PDB entry 8H0Q | electron microscopy, 3.30 A resolution | chains B and E of the 6 polymer chains in the assembly

Chain B:
Molecule: Guanine nucleotide-binding protein G(I)/G(S)/G(T) subunit beta-1
Organism: Homo sapiens
Reference sequence: P62873 (GBB1_HUMAN); residues 7-345 here correspond to UniProt positions 2-340 (UniProt number = residue number - 5)
Chain sequence (343 residues; row label = number of the first residue in the row):
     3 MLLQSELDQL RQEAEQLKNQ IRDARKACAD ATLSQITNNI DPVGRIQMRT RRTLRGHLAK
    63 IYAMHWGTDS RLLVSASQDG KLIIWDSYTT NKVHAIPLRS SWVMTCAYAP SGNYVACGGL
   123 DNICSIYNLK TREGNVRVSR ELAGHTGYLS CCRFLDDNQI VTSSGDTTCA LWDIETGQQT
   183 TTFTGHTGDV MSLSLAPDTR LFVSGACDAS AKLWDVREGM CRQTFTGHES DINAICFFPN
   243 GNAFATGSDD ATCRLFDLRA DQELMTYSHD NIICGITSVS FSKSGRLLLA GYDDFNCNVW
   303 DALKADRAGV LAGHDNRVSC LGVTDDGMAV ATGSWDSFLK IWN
Unresolved in the structure: 3-7
Differences from the reference sequence: expression tag (3-6)
UniProt features mapped onto this chain:
  - modified residue: Ser7 (N-acetylserine), His271 (Phosphohistidine)

Chain E:
Molecule: scFv16
Organism: Mus musculus
Notes: antibody fragment or engineered binder
Chain sequence (247 residues; each row starts with the number of its first residue):
     1 VQLVESGGGL VQPGGSRKLS CSASGFAFSS FGMHWVRQAP EKGLEWVAYI SSGSGTIYYA
    61 DTVKGRFTIS RDDPKNTLFL QMTSLRSEDT AMYYCVRSIY YYGSSPFDFW GQGTTLTVSA
   121 GGGGSGGGGS GGGGSADIVM TQATSSVPVT PGESVSISCR SSKSLLHSNG NTYLYWFLQR
   181 PGQSPQLLIY RMSNLASGVP DRFSGSGSGT AFTLTISRLE AEDVGVYYCM QHLEYPLTFG
   241 AGTKLEL
Unresolved in the structure: 120-135
Cystine bridges: Cys21-Cys95

How chain B and chain E interact:
Residue-residue contacts - 11 pairs, chain B then chain E:
  Arg73(B) with Tyr102(E)
  Leu74(B) with Tyr102(E), hydrophobic
  Asp88(B) with Tyr102(E)
  Val95(B) with Tyr101(E), hydrophobic
  Arg134(B) with Arg97(E)
  Glu135(B) with Gly25(E); Phe26(E); Ala27(E), hydrogen bond (backbone-backbone); Phe31(E)
  Gly136(B) with Phe31(E)
  Asn137(B) with Ala27(E)
Interface residues without a listed pair, chain B (10 interface residues in all): Tyr90, His96
Interface residues without a listed pair, chain E (8 interface residues in all): Val1

Summary:
The interface between chain B and chain E involves 10 residues on one side and 8 on the other, with 1 hydrogen
bond. The hydrogen-bonded pair Glu135(B)-Ala27(E) is a backbone contact.
Chain B is Guanine nucleotide-binding protein G(I)/G(S)/G(T) subunit beta-1 (Homo sapiens) and chain E is
scFv16 (Mus musculus); the structure, Structure of the GRP14-27-GRPR-Gq complex, was determined by electron
microscopy (same publication as 8H0P).
